PDB entry 7SG0 | X-ray diffraction, 3.00 A resolution | chains B and C of the 5 polymer chains in the assembly

== Chain B ==
Protein: MHC class II HLA-DQ-beta-1
Organism: Homo sapiens
UniProtKB: O19712 (O19712_HUMAN); numbering as in UniProt (aligned over 1-192)
Chain sequence (207 residues; each row starts with the number of its first residue; numbers below 1 keep their minus sign (Gly-14 is residue -14)):
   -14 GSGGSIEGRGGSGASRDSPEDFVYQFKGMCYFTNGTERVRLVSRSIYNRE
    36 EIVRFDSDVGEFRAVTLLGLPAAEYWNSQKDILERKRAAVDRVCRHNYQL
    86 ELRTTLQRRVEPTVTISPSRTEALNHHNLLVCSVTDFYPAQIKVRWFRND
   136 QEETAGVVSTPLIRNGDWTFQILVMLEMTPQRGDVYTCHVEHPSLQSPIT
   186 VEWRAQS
Unresolved in the structure: -14 to 2, 105-112, 166-169, 190-192
Disulfides: Cys15-Cys79, Cys117-Cys173
Covalently attached groups: N-acetylglucosamine (NAG) linked to Asn19
Differences from the reference sequence: expression tag (-14 to 0)
From the paper describing this entry:
  - conformationally variable residues (side-chain flip): Arg70

== Chain C ==
Protein: DQ2-glia-omega1 peptide
Organism: Homo sapiens
Chain sequence (11 residues; each row starts with the number of its first residue; numbering starts at 0):
     0 QPFPQPEQPFP

== Interface between chain B and chain C ==
Residue-residue contacts - 29 pairs, chain B then chain C:
  Tyr9(B) - Glu6(C)  hydrogen bond
  Tyr9(B) - Phe9(C)
  Phe11(B) - Gln4(C)
  Phe11(B) - Pro5(C)
  Phe11(B) - Glu6(C)
  Gly13(B) - Gln4(C)
  Met14(B) - Gln4(C)
  Leu26(B) - Gln4(C)
  Ser28(B) - Gln4(C)  hydrogen bond
  Ser30(B) - Glu6(C)  hydrogen bond
  Ile37(B) - Phe9(C)  hydrophobic
  Ala57(B) - Phe9(C)  hydrophobic
  Trp61(B) - Gln7(C)
  Trp61(B) - Pro8(C)  hydrogen bond (side chain-backbone)
  Trp61(B) - Phe9(C)  hydrophobic
  Ile67(B) - Gln7(C)
  Arg70(B) - Pro5(C)
  Arg70(B) - Gln7(C)  hydrogen bond
  Lys71(B) - Pro5(C)  hydrogen bond (side chain-backbone)
  Arg77(B) - Phe2(C)
  Val78(B) - Phe2(C)
  Val78(B) - Gln4(C)
  His81(B) - Gln0(C)
  His81(B) - Phe2(C)
  Asn82(B) - Gln0(C)
  Asn82(B) - Pro1(C)
  Asn82(B) - Phe2(C)  hydrogen bond (side chain-backbone)
  Leu85(B) - Gln0(C)
  Leu85(B) - Pro1(C)
Also at the interface, not in a pair above, chain B (21 interface residues in all): Cys15, Pro56, Tyr60
Also at the interface, not in a pair above, chain C (11 interface residues in all): Pro3, Pro10
From the paper, about this interface:
  - specific contacts: Arg70(B)-Gln7(C)

== Overview ==
Chain B and chain C form an interface of 21 and 11 residues respectively; the contacts include 7 hydrogen
bonds. Among the polar pairs are Tyr9(B)-Glu6(C), Ser28(B)-Gln4(C) and Ser30(B)-Glu6(C). The paper describes a
contact between Arg70(B) and Gln7(C). Covalently linked N-acetylglucosamine: at Asn19(B). From the paper:
conformational variability at Arg70(B).
Here chain B is MHC class II HLA-DQ-beta-1 and chain C is DQ2-glia-omega1 peptide, both from Homo sapiens.
Entry 7SG0 (W316 TCR in complex with HLA-DQ2-omega1) was determined by X-ray diffraction, deposited together
with 7SG1 and 7SG2.
